PDB entry 6ODM | electron microscopy, 4.30 A resolution (low resolution: residue-level contacts below are approximate; hydrogen-bond / salt-bridge calls are withheld) | chains C and K of the 19 polymer chains in the assembly

[Chain C]
Molecule: Capsid vertex component 1
From: Human herpesvirus 1 strain KOS
Reference sequence: F8REV0 (F8REV0_HHV1); numbering as in UniProt (aligned over 1-703)
Amino-acid sequence (703 residues; numbered 1 to 703; the number before each row is that of its first residue):
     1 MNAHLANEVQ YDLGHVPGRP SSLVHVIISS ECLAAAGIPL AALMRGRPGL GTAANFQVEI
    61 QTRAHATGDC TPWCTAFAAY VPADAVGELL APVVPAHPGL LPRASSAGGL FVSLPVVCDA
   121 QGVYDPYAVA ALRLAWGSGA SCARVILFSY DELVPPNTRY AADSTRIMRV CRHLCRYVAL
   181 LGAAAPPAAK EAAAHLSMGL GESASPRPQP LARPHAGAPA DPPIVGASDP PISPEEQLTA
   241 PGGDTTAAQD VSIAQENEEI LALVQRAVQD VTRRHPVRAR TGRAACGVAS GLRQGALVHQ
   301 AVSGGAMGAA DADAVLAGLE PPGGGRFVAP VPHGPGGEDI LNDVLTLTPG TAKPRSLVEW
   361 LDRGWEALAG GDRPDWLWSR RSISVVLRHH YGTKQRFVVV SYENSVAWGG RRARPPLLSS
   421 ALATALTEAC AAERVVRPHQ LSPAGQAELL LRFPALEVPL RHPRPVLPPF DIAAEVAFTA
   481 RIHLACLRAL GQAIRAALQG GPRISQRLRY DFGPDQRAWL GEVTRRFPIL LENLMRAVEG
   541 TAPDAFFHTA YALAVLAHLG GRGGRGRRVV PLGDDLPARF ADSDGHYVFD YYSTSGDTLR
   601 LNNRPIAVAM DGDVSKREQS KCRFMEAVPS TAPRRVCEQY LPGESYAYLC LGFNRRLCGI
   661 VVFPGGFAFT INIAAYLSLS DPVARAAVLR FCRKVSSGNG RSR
Not modelled in the structure: 46-53, 202-229, 267-355, 563-568, 697-703

[Chain K]
Molecule: Capsid vertex component 2
From: Human herpesvirus 1 strain KOS
Reference sequence: D3YPI2 (D3YPI2_HHV1); numbering as in UniProt (aligned over 1-580)
Amino-acid sequence (580 residues; row label = number of the first residue in the row):
     1 MDPYCPFDAL DVWEHRRFIV ADSRNFITPE FPRDFWMSPV FNLPRETAAE QVVVLQAQRT
    61 AAAAALENAA MQAAELPVDI ERRLRPIERN VHEIAGALEA LETAAAAAEE ADAARGDEPA
   121 GGGDGGAPPG LAVAEMEVQI VRNDPPLRYD TNLPVDLLHM VYAGRGATGS SGVVFGTWYR
   181 TIQDRTITDF PLTTRSADFR DGRMSKTFMT ALVLSLQSCG RLYVGQRHYS AFECAVLCLY
   241 LLYRNTHGAA DDSDRAPVTF GDLLGRLPRY LACLAAVIGT EGGRPQYRYR DDKLPKTQFA
   301 AGGGRYEHGA LASHIVIATL MHHGVLPAAP GDVPRDASTH VNPDGVAHHD DINRAAAAFL
   361 SRGHNLFLWE DQTLLRATAN TITALGVIQR LLANGNVYAD RLNNRLQLGM LIPGAVPSEA
   421 IARGASGSDS GAIKSGDNNL EALCANYVLP LYRADPAVEL TQLFPGLAAL CLDAQAGRPV
   481 GSTRRVVDMS SGARQAALVR LTALELINRT RTNPTPVGEV IHAHDALAIQ YEQGLGLLAQ
   541 QARIGLGSNT KRFSAFNVSS DYDMLYFLCL GFIPQYLSAV
Not modelled in the structure: 1-12, 92-580

[Interface between chain C and chain K]
Contacting residue pairs (74; chain C residue first):
  Leu238(C) with Met71(K)
  Gly243(C) with Glu75(K)
  Thr246(C) with Glu75(K); Asp79(K)
  Asp250(C) with Asp79(K); Arg82(K); Arg83(K)
  Ile253(C) with Arg83(K)
  Asn257(C) with Pro86(K)
  Leu261(C) with Pro86(K); Arg89(K); Asn90(K)
  Gln265(C) with Arg89(K)
  Arg388(C) with Asn68(K)
  His389(C) with Ala64(K); Glu67(K); Asn68(K)
  His390(C) with Ala64(K)
  Tyr391(C) with Thr60(K); Ala61(K); Ala64(K)
  Gly392(C) with Thr60(K)
  Lys394(C) with Ala63(K)
  Ile472(C) with Ala61(K)
  Ala473(C) with Val54(K); Ala57(K)
  Val476(C) with Val53(K)
  Ala477(C) with Glu50(K); Val54(K)
  Ala480(C) with Glu50(K)
  Leu484(C) with Thr47(K); Glu50(K)
  Arg488(C) with Pro44(K); Arg45(K)
  Gly491(C) with Phe41(K)
  Arg495(C) with Trp36(K); Phe41(K); Asn42(K)
  Leu498(C) with Trp36(K)
  Arg503(C) with Phe26(K); Ile27(K)
  Ile504(C) with Phe26(K); Ile27(K); Pro29(K)
  Ser505(C) with Ser23(K); Asn25(K); Phe26(K)
  Gln506(C) with Ala21(K); Asp22(K); Ser23(K); Asn25(K)
  Tyr510(C) with Ala21(K)
  Asp511(C) with Phe18(K); Ile19(K)
  Phe512(C) with Phe18(K); Ile19(K)
  Gly513(C) with Ile19(K)
  Pro514(C) with Arg17(K); Ile19(K)
  Thr524(C) with Ile27(K)
  Phe527(C) with Pro29(K); Phe31(K)
  Pro528(C) with Phe31(K); Phe35(K)
  Glu532(C) with Phe35(K)
  Met535(C) with Val40(K); Phe41(K)
  Arg536(C) with Val40(K)
  Arg617(C) with Ser23(K)
  Gln619(C) with Ala21(K); Asp22(K)
  Phe667(C) with Asn25(K); Phe26(K); Ile27(K)
Interface residues without a listed pair, chain C (58 interface residues in all): Arg159, Thr239, Ala240, Pro241, Gly242, Ala247, Glu258, Leu387, Arg481, Ile494, Pro502, Arg517, Val523, Ile529, Leu531, Glu618
Interface residues without a listed pair, chain K (43 interface residues in all): Arg16, Thr28, Leu43, Glu46, Gln58, Ala65

[Summary]
The interface between chain C and chain K involves 58 residues on one side and 43 on the other.
Here chain C is Capsid vertex component 1 and chain K is Capsid vertex component 2, both from Human
herpesvirus 1 strain KOS. Entry 6ODM (Herpes simplex virus type 1 (HSV-1) portal vertex-adjacent capsid/CATC,
asymmetric unit) was determined by electron microscopy, deposited together with 6OD7.
